PDB entry 5E6Y | X-ray diffraction, 2.60 A resolution | chain A

# Chain A
Molecule: 1,4-alpha-glucan branching enzyme GlgB
Organism: Escherichia coli O139:H28 (strain E24377A / ETEC)
Notes: EC 2.4.1.18
Reference sequence: A7ZSW5 (GLGB_ECO24); residue numbers follow UniProt; this construct covers 117-728
Amino-acid sequence (612 residues; each row starts with the number of its first residue):
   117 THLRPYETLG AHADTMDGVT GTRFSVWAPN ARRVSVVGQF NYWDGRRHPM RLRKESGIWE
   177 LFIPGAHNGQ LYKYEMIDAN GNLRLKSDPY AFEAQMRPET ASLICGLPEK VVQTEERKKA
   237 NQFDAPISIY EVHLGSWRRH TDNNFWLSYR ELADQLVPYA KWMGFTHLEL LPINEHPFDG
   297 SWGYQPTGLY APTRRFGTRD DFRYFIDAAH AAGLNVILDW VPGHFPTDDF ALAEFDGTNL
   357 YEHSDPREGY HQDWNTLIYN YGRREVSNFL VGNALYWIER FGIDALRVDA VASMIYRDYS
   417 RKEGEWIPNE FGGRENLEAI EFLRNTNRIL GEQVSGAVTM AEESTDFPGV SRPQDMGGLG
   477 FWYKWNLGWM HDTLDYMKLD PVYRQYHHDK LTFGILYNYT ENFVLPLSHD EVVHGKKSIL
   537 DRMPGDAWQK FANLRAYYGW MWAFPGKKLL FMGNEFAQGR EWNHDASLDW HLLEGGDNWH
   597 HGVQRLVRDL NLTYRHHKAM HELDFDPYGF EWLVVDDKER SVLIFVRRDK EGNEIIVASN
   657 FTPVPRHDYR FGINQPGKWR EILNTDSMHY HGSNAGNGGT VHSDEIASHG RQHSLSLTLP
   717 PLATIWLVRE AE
Not modelled in the structure: 361-371, 414-427
Swiss-Prot annotation at these positions:
  - active site: Asp-405 (Nucleophile), Glu-458 (Proton donor)

# Overview
UniProt lists active-site residues Asp-405 and Glu-458.
Chain A is 1,4-alpha-glucan branching enzyme GlgB (Escherichia coli O139:H28 (strain E24377A / ETEC)); the
structure, Crystal structure of E.Coli branching enzyme in complex with alpha cyclodextrin, was determined by
X-ray diffraction (same publication as 5E6Z and 5E70).
